PDB entry 6CPQ | X-ray diffraction, 1.93 A resolution | chains A and T of the 4 polymer chains in the assembly

Chain A:
Protein: DNA polymerase beta
Source organism: Homo sapiens
Notes: EC 2.7.7.7, 4.2.99.-
UniProt: P06746 (DPOLB_HUMAN); residues 1-335 here = UniProt positions 1-335
Sequence (335 residues; row label = number of the first residue in the row):
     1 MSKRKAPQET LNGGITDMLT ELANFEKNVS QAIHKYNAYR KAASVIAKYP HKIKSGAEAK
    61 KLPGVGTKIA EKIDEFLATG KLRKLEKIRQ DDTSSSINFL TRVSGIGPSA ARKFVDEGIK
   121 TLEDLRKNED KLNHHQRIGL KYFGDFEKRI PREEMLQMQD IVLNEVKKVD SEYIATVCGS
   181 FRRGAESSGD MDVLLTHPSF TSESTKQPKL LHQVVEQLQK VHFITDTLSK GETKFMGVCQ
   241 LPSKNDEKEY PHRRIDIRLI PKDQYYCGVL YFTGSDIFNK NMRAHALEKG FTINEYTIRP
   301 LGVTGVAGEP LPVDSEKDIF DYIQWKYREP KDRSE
Unresolved in the structure: 1-9
Bound ions: Na+ site 1: Lys60, Leu62, Val65 (shared with 1 residue of chain D); Na+ site 2: Thr101, Val103, Ile106 (shared with 1 residue of chain P); Mg2+ site 1: Asp190, Asp192 (together with 0KX); Mg2+ site 2: Asp190, Asp192, Asp256 (together with 0KX)
Small-molecule neighbours: 0KX (2'-deoxy-5'-O-[(R)-hydroxy{[(R)-hydroxy(phosphonooxy)phosphoryl]amino}phosphoryl]cytidine): Arg149, Gly179, Ser180, Arg183, Ser188, Gly189, Asp190, Asp192, Tyr271, Phe272, Thr273, Gly274, Ser275, Asp276, Asn279
Swiss-Prot annotation at these positions:
  - region: Arg183 to Asp192 (DNA-binding)
  - active site: Lys72 (Nucleophile)
  - binding site (K(+)): Lys60, Leu62, Val65, Thr101, Val103, Ile106
  - binding site (Na(+)): Lys60, Leu62, Val65, Thr101, Val103, Ile106
  - binding site (dATP): Arg149, Ser180, Arg183, Gly189, Asp190
  - binding site (dCTP): Arg149, Ser180, Arg183, Gly189, Asp190
  - binding site (dGTP): Arg149, Ser180, Arg183, Gly189, Asp190, Asp192
  - binding site (dTTP): Arg149, Ser180, Arg183, Gly189, Asp190
  - binding site (Mg(2+)): Asp190, Asp192, Asp256
  - modified residue: Lys72 (N6-acetyllysine), Arg83 (Omega-N-methylarginine), Arg152 (Omega-N-methylarginine)
  - cross-link (Glycyl lysine isopeptide (Lys-Gly)): Lys41 (interchain with G-Cter in ubiquitin), Lys61 (interchain with G-Cter in ubiquitin), Lys81 (interchain with G-Cter in ubiquitin)
  - natural variant: Leu22 (L22P: Found in a gastric cancer sample; uncertain significance), Tyr39 (Y39C: Found in a gastric cancer sample; uncertain significance), Gly118 (G118V: Decreased DNA-directed DNA polymerase activity), Arg137 (R137Q: Decreased function in base-excision repair), Arg149 (R149I: Decreased DNA-directed DNA polymerase activity), Asp160 (D160N: Found in a gastric cancer sample; uncertain significance), Cys239 (C239R: Found in a gastric cancer sample; uncertain significance), Lys289 (K289M: Found in a colon cancer sample; uncertain significance), Asn294 (N294D: Found in a gastric cancer sample; uncertain significance), Glu295 (E295K: Found in a gastric cancer sample; uncertain significance)
  - mutagenesis: Phe25 (F25W: No effect on 5'-dRP lyase activity. Decreased ssDNA binding), His34 (H34G: Decreased 5'-dRP lyase activity. Decreased ssDNA binding), Lys35 (K35A: Decreased 5'-dRP lyase activity. Decreased ssDNA binding. Loss of 5'-dRP lyase activity; when associated with A-68 and A-72. Decreased ssDNA binding; when associated with A-68 and A-72 ...), Tyr39 (Y39F: No effect on 5'-dRP lyase activity; Y39Q: Abolishes DNA polymerase and 5'-dRP lyase activity), Lys41 (K41R: Abolishes ubiquitination; when associated with R-61 and R-81), Lys60 (K60A: Decreased 5'-dRP lyase activity. Decreased ssDNA binding), Lys61 (K61R: Abolishes ubiquitination; when associated with R-41 and R-81), Lys68 (K68A: No effect on 5'-dRP lyase activity. Decreased ssDNA binding. Loss of 5'-dRP lyase activity; when associated with A-35 and A-72. Decreased ssDNA binding; when associated with A-35 and A-72 ...), Glu71 (E71Q: No effect on 5'-dRP lyase activity. No effect on structure shown by circular dichroism. No effect on ssDNA binding), Lys72 (K72A: Severely reduced 5'-dRP lyase activity. Does not affect ssDNA binding. Loss of 5'-dRP lyase activity; when associated with A-35 and A-68. Decreased ssDNA binding ...), Glu75 (E75A: Slightly decreased 5'-dRP lyase activity. Decreased ssDNA binding. No effect on structure shown by circular dichroism), Lys81 (K81R: Abolishes ubiquitination; when associated with R-41 and R-61), 5 further mutagenesis entries in UniProt

Chain T:
Molecule: 16-nt DNA strand
Sequence (16 nucleotides; numbered 1 to 16; the number before each row is that of its first residue):
     1 CCGACXTCGC ATCAGC
Modified positions: F74 (8-chloro-2'-deoxyguanosine 5'-(dihydrogen phosphate)) at position 6

How chain A and chain T interact:
Contacting residue pairs (28):
  His34(A) with DC5(T), hydrogen bond to the base
  Asn133(A) with DT12(T), phosphate contact
  Ser229(A) with DC10(T), phosphate contact; DA11(T), sugar contact
  Lys230(A) with DC10(T), hydrogen bond to the phosphate; DA11(T), hydrogen bond to the phosphate
  Gly231(A) with DC10(T), phosphate contact
  Glu232(A) with DC10(T), hydrogen bond to the phosphate
  Thr233(A) with DG9(T), hydrogen bond to the phosphate; DC10(T), hydrogen bond to the phosphate
  Lys234(A) with DG9(T), hydrogen bond to the base; DC10(T), hydrogen bond to the phosphate
  Arg258(A) with DG9(T), sugar contact
  Asn279(A) with F74_6(T), base contact
  Lys280(A) with F74_6(T), salt bridge to the phosphate
  Arg283(A) with F74_6(T), base contact; DT7(T), hydrogen bond to the sugar
  Ala284(A) with F74_6(T), phosphate contact
  Leu287(A) with F74_6(T), phosphate contact; DT7(T), phosphate contact
  Thr292(A) with DT7(T), hydrogen bond to the phosphate
  Ile293(A) with DT7(T), sugar contact
  Asn294(A) with DT7(T), phosphate contact; DC8(T), hydrogen bond to the phosphate
  Glu295(A) with DC8(T), sugar contact
  Tyr296(A) with DC8(T), phosphate contact; DG9(T), hydrogen bond to the phosphate
  Arg299(A) with DC8(T), salt bridge to the phosphate
Other interface residues (no listed pair), chain A (23 interface residues in all): His134, Leu228, Tyr271

Overview:
Chain A and chain T form an interface of 23 and 8 residues respectively; the contacts include 12 hydrogen
bonds and 2 salt bridges. Among the polar pairs are His34(A)-DC5(T), Lys234(A)-DG9(T) and Arg283(A)-DT7(T).
Ligands of chain A: compound 0KX.
Chain A is DNA polymerase beta (Homo sapiens) and chain T is a 16-nt DNA strand; the structure, Structure of
human DNA polymerase beta complexed with 8-ClG in the template base paired with incoming ..., was determined
by X-ray diffraction.
